Entry 4M1C (X-ray diffraction, 3.50 A resolution); this record covers chains A and G of the 4 polymer chains in the assembly.

# Chain A
Name: Insulin-degrading enzyme
From: Homo sapiens
Notes: EC 3.4.24.56
Reference sequence: P14735 (IDE_HUMAN); residues 42-1019 here = UniProt positions 42-1019
Amino-acid sequence (990 residues; numbered 30 to 1019; the number before each row is that of its first residue):
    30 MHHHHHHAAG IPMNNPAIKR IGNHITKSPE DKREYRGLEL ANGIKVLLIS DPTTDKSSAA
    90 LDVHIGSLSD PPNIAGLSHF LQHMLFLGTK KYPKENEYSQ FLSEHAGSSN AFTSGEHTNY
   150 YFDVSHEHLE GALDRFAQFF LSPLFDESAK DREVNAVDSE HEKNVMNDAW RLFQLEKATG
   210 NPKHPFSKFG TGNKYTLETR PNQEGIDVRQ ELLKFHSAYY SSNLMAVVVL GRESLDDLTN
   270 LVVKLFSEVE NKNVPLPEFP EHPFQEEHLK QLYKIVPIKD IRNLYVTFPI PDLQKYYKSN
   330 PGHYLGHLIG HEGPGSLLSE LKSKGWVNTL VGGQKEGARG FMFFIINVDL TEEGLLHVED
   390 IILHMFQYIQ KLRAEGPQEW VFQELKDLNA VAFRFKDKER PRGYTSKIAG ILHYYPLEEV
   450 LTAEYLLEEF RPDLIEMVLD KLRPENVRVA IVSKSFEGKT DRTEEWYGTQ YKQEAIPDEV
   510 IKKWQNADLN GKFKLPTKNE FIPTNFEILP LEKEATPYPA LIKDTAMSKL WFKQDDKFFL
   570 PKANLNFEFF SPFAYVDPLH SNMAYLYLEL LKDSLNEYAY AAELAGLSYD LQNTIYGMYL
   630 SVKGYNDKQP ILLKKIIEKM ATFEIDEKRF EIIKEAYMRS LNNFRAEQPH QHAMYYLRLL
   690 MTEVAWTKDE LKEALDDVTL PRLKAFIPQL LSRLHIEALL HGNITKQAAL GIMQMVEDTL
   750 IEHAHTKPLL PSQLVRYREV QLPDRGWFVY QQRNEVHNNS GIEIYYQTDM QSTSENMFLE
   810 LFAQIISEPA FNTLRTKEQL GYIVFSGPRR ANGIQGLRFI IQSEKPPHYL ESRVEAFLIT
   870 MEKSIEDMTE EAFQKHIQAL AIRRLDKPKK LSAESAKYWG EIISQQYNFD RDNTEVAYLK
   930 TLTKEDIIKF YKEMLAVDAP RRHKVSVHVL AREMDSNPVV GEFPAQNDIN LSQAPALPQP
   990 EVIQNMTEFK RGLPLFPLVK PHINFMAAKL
Not modelled in the structure: 30-42, 236, 968-978, 1012-1019
Sequence notes: expression tag (30-41); engineered mutation Leu-110 (Cys in P14735), Gln-111 (Glu in P14735), Ser-171 (Cys in P14735), Ala-178 (Cys in P14735), Val-257 (Cys in P14735), Leu-414 (Cys in P14735), Asn-573 (Cys in P14735), Ser-590 (Cys in P14735), Ser-789 (Cys in P14735), Ala-812 (Cys in P14735), Ala-819 (Cys in P14735), Ser-904 (Cys in P14735), Asn-966 (Cys in P14735), Ala-974 (Cys in P14735)
Bound ions: Zn2+: His-108, His-112, Glu-189 (shared with Phe-19(G) of chain G)
Swiss-Prot annotation at these positions:
  - motif: Glu-853 to Tyr-858 (SlyX motif)
  - binding site (Zn(2+)): His-108, His-112, Glu-189
  - binding site (substrate): His-336 to Gly-342, Leu-359 to Gln-363
  - binding site (ATP): Arg-429, Asp-895 to Ser-901
  - modified residue (N6-succinyllysine): Lys-192, Lys-697
  - mutagenesis: Ser-132 (S132C: Increases catalytic rate towards INS and amyloid; when associated with C-817), Asn-184 (N184C: Increases catalytic rate towards INS and amyloid; when associated with C-828), Pro-286 (P286G: Reduced enzyme activity), Gly-366 to Gly-369 (Reduced enzyme activity), Asp-426 (D426C: Increases catalytic rate towards INS and amyloid; when associated with C-899), Tyr-496 (Y496A: Strongly reduced enzyme activity), Phe-530 (F530A: Strongly increased enzyme activity), Arg-767 (R767A: Decreases dimerization. No effect on degradation of ANP. Retains the ability to degrade an aberrant form of ANP, when in the presence of both ANP and the aberrant ANP), Glu-817 (E817C: Increases catalytic rate towards INS and amyloid; when associated with C-132), Gln-828 (Q828C: Increases catalytic rate towards INS and amyloid; when associated with C-184), Tyr-831 (Y831F: No effect on catalytic activity), Lys-899 (K899C: Increases catalytic rate towards INS and amyloid; when associated with C-426)

# Chain G
Name: Amyloid beta A4 protein
Reference sequence: P05067 (A4_HUMAN); residues 1-40 here correspond to UniProt positions 672-711 (UniProt number = residue number + 671)
Amino-acid sequence (40 residues; numbered 1 to 40; the number before each row is that of its first residue):
     1 DAEFRHDSGY EVHHQKLVFF AEDVGSNKGA IIGLMVGGVV
Not modelled in the structure: 6-15, 21-40
Bound ions: Zn2+: Phe-19 (shared with His-108(A), His-112(A), Glu-189(A) of chain A)

# Interface between chain A and chain G
Residue-residue contacts (39; chain A residue first):
  His-108(A) / Val-18(G)
  His-108(A) / Phe-19(G)
  His-112(A) / Phe-19(G)
  His-112(A) / Phe-20(G)
  Asn-139(A) / Phe-19(G)
  Asn-139(A) / Phe-20(G)  hydrogen bond (side chain-backbone)
  Ala-140(A) / Val-18(G)
  Ala-140(A) / Phe-19(G)
  Ala-140(A) / Phe-20(G)  hydrogen bond (backbone-backbone)
  Phe-141(A) / Leu-17(G)  hydrophobic
  Phe-141(A) / Val-18(G)
  Phe-141(A) / Phe-19(G)  hydrophobic
  Thr-142(A) / Val-18(G)  hydrogen bond (backbone-backbone)
  Tyr-150(A) / Phe-19(G)
  Glu-182(A) / Phe-20(G)
  Glu-189(A) / Phe-19(G)
  Ala-198(A) / Lys-16(G)
  Trp-199(A) / Lys-16(G)
  Trp-199(A) / Leu-17(G)
  Trp-199(A) / Val-18(G)  hydrophobic
  Phe-202(A) / Lys-16(G)
  Thr-220(A) / Val-18(G)
  Gly-335(A) / Ala-2(G)
  Gly-339(A) / Asp-1(G)  hydrogen bond (backbone-backbone)
  His-340(A) / Asp-1(G)
  Glu-341(A) / Asp-1(G)
  Leu-359(A) / Asp-1(G)
  Val-360(A) / Asp-1(G)
  Gly-361(A) / Asp-1(G)
  Gly-361(A) / Glu-3(G)  hydrogen bond (backbone-backbone)
  Gly-362(A) / Glu-3(G)
  Gln-363(A) / Glu-3(G)
  Lys-364(A) / Glu-3(G)
  Ile-374(A) / Glu-3(G)
  Tyr-609(A) / Asp-1(G)  hydrogen bond (side chain-backbone)
  Phe-820(A) / Phe-20(G)  hydrophobic
  Arg-824(A) / Phe-20(G)  hydrogen bond (side chain-backbone)
  Tyr-831(A) / Phe-19(G)
  Tyr-831(A) / Phe-20(G)
Also at the interface, not in a pair above, chain A (32 interface residues in all): Gln-111, Phe-115, His-332, His-336

# Summary
The interface between chain A and chain G involves 32 residues on one side and 8 on the other; the contacts
include 7 hydrogen bonds. Among the polar pairs are Asn-139(A)/Phe-20(G), Tyr-609(A)/Asp-1(G) and
Arg-824(A)/Phe-20(G).
Chain A is Insulin-degrading enzyme (Homo sapiens) and chain G is Amyloid beta A4 protein; the structure,
Crystal Structure Analysis of Fab-Bound Human Insulin Degrading Enzyme (IDE) in Complex with Amyloid-Beta
(1-40), was determined by X-ray diffraction.
